PDB entry 6N4F | X-ray diffraction, 3.01 A resolution | chains G and H of the 6 polymer chains in the assembly

[Chain G]
Protein: Hemagglutinin HA1
From: unidentified influenza virus
UniProt: A0A218KIQ1 (A0A218KIQ1_9INFA); residues 1-329 here correspond to UniProt positions 17-345 (UniProt number = residue number + 16)
Sequence (334 residues; each row starts with the number of its first residue; numbers below 1 keep their minus sign (Ala-4 is residue -4)):
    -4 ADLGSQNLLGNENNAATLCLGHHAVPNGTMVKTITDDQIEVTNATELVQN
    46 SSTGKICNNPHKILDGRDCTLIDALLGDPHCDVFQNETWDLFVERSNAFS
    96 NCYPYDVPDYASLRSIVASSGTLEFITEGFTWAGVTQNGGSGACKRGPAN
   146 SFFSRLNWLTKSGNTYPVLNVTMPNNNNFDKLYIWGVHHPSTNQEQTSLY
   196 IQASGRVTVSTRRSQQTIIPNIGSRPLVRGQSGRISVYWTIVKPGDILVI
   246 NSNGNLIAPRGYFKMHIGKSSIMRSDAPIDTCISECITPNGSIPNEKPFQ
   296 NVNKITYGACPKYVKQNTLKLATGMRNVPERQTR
Disordered / not traced: -4 to 7, 325-329
Disulfides: Cys52-Cys277, Cys64-Cys76, Cys97-Cys139, Cys281-Cys305
Construct notes: expression tag (-4 to 0)
Reported in the primary citation:
  - specificity-determining residues: Gln226, Gly228 (proposed by the authors, not directly observed)

[Chain H]
Protein: Hemagglutinin HA2
From: unidentified influenza virus
UniProt: A0A2U5FPI7 (A0A2U5FPI7_9INFA); residues 1-174 here correspond to UniProt positions 346-519 (UniProt number = residue number + 345)
Sequence (182 residues; numbered 1 to 182; the number before each row is that of its first residue):
     1 GLFGAIAGFIENGWEGMVDGWYGFRHQNSEGTGQAADLKSTQAAIDQING
    51 KLNRVIEKTNEKFHQIEKEFSEVEGRIQDLERYVEDTKVDLWSYNAELLV
   101 ALENQNTIDLTDSEMNKLFEKTRRQLRENAEDMGNGCFKIYHKCDNACIE
   151 SIRNGTYDHNIYRDEAVNNRFQIKSGRLVPRG
Disordered / not traced: 173-182
Disulfides: Cys144-Cys148
Covalent attachments: covalent link Gly50-Arg54
Construct notes: expression tag (175-182)

[Interface between chain G and chain H]
Contacting residue pairs (116; chain G residue first):
  Asn8(G) - Ser29(H)
  Asn8(G) - Lys143(H)
  Asn9(G) - Tyr141(H)
  Asn9(G) - His142(H)  hydrogen bond (backbone-backbone)
  Asn9(G) - Asn169(H)  hydrogen bond (backbone-side chain)
  Ala10(G) - Lys139(H)
  Ala10(G) - Ile140(H)
  Ala10(G) - His142(H)
  Ala11(G) - Gln27(H)
  Ala11(G) - Asn28(H)
  Ala11(G) - Lys139(H)
  Ala11(G) - Ile140(H)  hydrogen bond (backbone-backbone)
  Ala11(G) - His142(H)
  Thr12(G) - Arg25(H)
  Thr12(G) - His26(H)
  Thr12(G) - Gln27(H)  hydrogen bond (backbone-backbone)
  Thr12(G) - Phe138(H)
  Leu13(G) - Phe24(H)  hydrophobic
  Leu13(G) - Arg25(H)
  Leu13(G) - Cys137(H)
  Leu13(G) - Phe138(H)  hydrogen bond (backbone-backbone)
  Cys14(G) - Trp14(H)
  Cys14(G) - Gly23(H)
  Cys14(G) - Phe24(H)
  Cys14(G) - Arg25(H)  hydrogen bond (backbone-backbone)
  Cys14(G) - Cys137(H)  disulfide
  Leu15(G) - Ile10(H)
  Leu15(G) - Trp14(H)
  Leu15(G) - Gly23(H)
  Leu15(G) - Phe24(H)  hydrophobic
  Leu15(G) - Leu118(H)
  Leu15(G) - Phe119(H)  hydrophobic
  Leu15(G) - Gly136(H)  hydrogen bond (backbone-backbone)
  Leu15(G) - Phe138(H)  hydrophobic
  Gly16(G) - Trp14(H)
  Gly16(G) - Trp21(H)
  Gly16(G) - Tyr22(H)
  Gly16(G) - Gly23(H)
  Gly16(G) - Met115(H)
  His17(G) - Ile6(H)
  His17(G) - Asn12(H)
  His17(G) - Gly13(H)
  His17(G) - Trp14(H)  hydrogen bond (backbone-backbone)
  His17(G) - Trp21(H)
  His18(G) - Gly13(H)
  His18(G) - Met17(H)
  His18(G) - Gly20(H)
  His18(G) - Trp21(H)  hydrogen bond (backbone-backbone)
  Ala19(G) - Gly13(H)
  Val26(G) - Asn104(H)
  Lys27(G) - Glu97(H)  salt bridge
  Lys27(G) - Asn104(H)  hydrogen bond (backbone-side chain)
  Thr28(G) - Ala101(H)
  Thr28(G) - Asn104(H)
  Thr28(G) - Gln105(H)  hydrogen bond
  Thr28(G) - Ile108(H)
  Ile29(G) - Ala101(H)  hydrogen bond (backbone-backbone)
  Ile29(G) - Leu102(H)  hydrophobic
  Ile29(G) - Gln105(H)  hydrogen bond (backbone-side chain)
  Thr30(G) - Gln105(H)  hydrogen bond
  Ile34(G) - Ile108(H)  hydrophobic
  Leu42(G) - Val100(H)  hydrophobic
  Arg109(G) - Glu67(H)  salt bridge
  Ser110(G) - His64(H)  hydrogen bond
  Ser114(G) - His64(H)
  Lys264(G) - Phe63(H)
  Ser265(G) - His64(H)
  Ser266(G) - His64(H)  hydrogen bond
  Arg269(G) - Glu67(H)  salt bridge
  Asn290(G) - Thr59(H)
  Phe294(G) - Ala96(H)  hydrophobic
  Lys299(G) - Lys68(H)  hydrogen bond (backbone-side chain)
  Lys299(G) - Glu85(H)
  Ile300(G) - Lys68(H)
  Ile300(G) - Glu69(H)
  Thr301(G) - Gln65(H)  hydrogen bond (backbone-side chain)
  Tyr302(G) - Lys62(H)
  Tyr302(G) - Phe63(H)  hydrophobic
  Gly303(G) - Glu61(H)
  Gly303(G) - Lys62(H)  hydrogen bond (backbone-backbone)
  Ala304(G) - Thr59(H)
  Cys305(G) - Thr59(H)
  Cys305(G) - Asn60(H)
  Lys307(G) - Asn60(H)
  Lys307(G) - Trp92(H)
  Tyr308(G) - Val89(H)  hydrophobic
  Val309(G) - Trp92(H)
  Val309(G) - Ser93(H)
  Lys310(G) - Asp90(H)  salt bridge
  Lys310(G) - Ser93(H)  hydrogen bond (backbone-side chain)
  Gln311(G) - Ser93(H)  hydrogen bond (side chain-backbone)
  Gln311(G) - Glu97(H)  hydrogen bond
  Leu314(G) - Ala96(H)
  Leu314(G) - Glu97(H)
  Lys315(G) - Val100(H)
  Lys315(G) - Asn104(H)  hydrogen bond (backbone-side chain)
  Leu316(G) - Leu52(H)  hydrophobic
  Leu316(G) - Glu103(H)
  Leu316(G) - Asn104(H)
  Ala317(G) - Asn104(H)  hydrogen bond (backbone-side chain)
  Ala317(G) - Thr107(H)
  Thr318(G) - Trp21(H)
  Thr318(G) - Ile48(H)
  Gly319(G) - Trp21(H)
  Gly319(G) - Thr107(H)
  Met320(G) - Ile6(H)  hydrophobic
  Met320(G) - Trp21(H)
  Met320(G) - Tyr22(H)  hydrophobic
  Met320(G) - Thr111(H)
  Arg321(G) - Ala7(H)
  Val323(G) - Ala7(H)  hydrophobic
  Val323(G) - Glu11(H)
  Val323(G) - Asn12(H)
  Val323(G) - Gly13(H)  hydrogen bond (backbone-backbone)
  Pro324(G) - Asn12(H)
  Pro324(G) - Glu15(H)
Also at the interface, not in a pair above, chain G (60 interface residues in all): Val20, Pro21, Val36, His56, Ala113, Ile267, Glu280, Pro293, Asn298, Pro306
Also at the interface, not in a pair above, chain H (67 interface residues in all): Ile56, Leu98, Leu99, Thr122, Met133, Cys144, Ile149, Ile152
Inter-chain disulfides: Cys14(G)-Cys137(H)

[Overview]
60 residues of chain G face 67 of chain H across their interface; the contacts include 1 disulfide bond, 25
hydrogen bonds and 4 salt bridges. Polar contacts include Lys27(G)-Glu97(H), Arg109(G)-Glu67(H) and
Arg269(G)-Glu67(H). From the paper: specificity determinants Gln226(G) and Gly228(G).
Here chain G is Hemagglutinin HA1 and chain H is Hemagglutinin HA2, both from unidentified influenza virus.
Entry 6N4F (The crystal structure of hemagglutinin from A/canine/IL/11613/2015 (H3N2) influenza virus) was
determined by X-ray diffraction (same publication as 6N4D).
